PDB entry 3AZJ | X-ray diffraction, 2.89 A resolution | chains B and J of the 10 polymer chains in the assembly

Chain B:
Protein: Histone H4
Organism: Homo sapiens
UniProt: P62805 (H4_HUMAN); residues 0-102 here correspond to UniProt positions 1-103 (UniProt number = residue number + 1)
Sequence (106 residues; row label = number of the first residue in the row; numbers below 1 keep their minus sign (Gly-3 is residue -3)):
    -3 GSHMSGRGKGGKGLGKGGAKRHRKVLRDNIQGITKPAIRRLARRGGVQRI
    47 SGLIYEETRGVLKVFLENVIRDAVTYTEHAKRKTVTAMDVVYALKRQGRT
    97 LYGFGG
Disordered / not traced: -3 to 23
Construct notes: expression tag (-3 to -1); engineered mutation Gln44 (Lys45 in P62805)

Chain J:
Molecule: 146-nt DNA strand
Sequence (146 nucleotides; row label = number of the first residue in the row):
   147 ATCAATATCCACCTGCAGATTCTACCAAAAGTGTATTTGGAAACTGCTCC
   197 ATCAAAAGGCATGTTCAGCTGAATTCAGCTGAACATGCCTTTTGATGGAG
   247 CAGTTTCCAAATACACTTTTGGTAGAATCTGCAGGTGGATATTGAT
Disordered / not traced: 147
Metal / ion sites: Mn2+ site 1: DG185, DG186; Mn2+ site 2 near DG217 (its only coordinating residue here); Mn2+ site 3 near DG280 (its only coordinating residue here)

Interface between chain B and chain J:
Residue-residue contacts - 11 pairs, chain B then chain J:
  Arg35(B) - DA228(J)  salt bridge to the phosphate
  Arg45(B) - DG227(J)  hydrogen bond to the sugar
  Arg45(B) - DA228(J)  phosphate contact
  Ile46(B) - DG227(J)  sugar contact
  Ile46(B) - DA228(J)  hydrogen bond to the phosphate
  Ser47(B) - DG227(J)  hydrogen bond to the phosphate
  Gly48(B) - DG227(J)  hydrogen bond to the phosphate
  Arg78(B) - DA248(J)  phosphate contact
  Lys79(B) - DC247(J)  salt bridge to the phosphate
  Lys79(B) - DA248(J)  hydrogen bond to the phosphate
  Thr80(B) - DA248(J)  hydrogen bond to the phosphate
Interface residues without a listed pair, chain B (12 interface residues in all): Arg39, Gln44, Tyr51, Lys77
Interface residues without a listed pair, chain J (7 interface residues in all): DT226, DA229, DG249

In short:
12 residues of chain B face 7 of chain J across their interface; the contacts include 6 hydrogen bonds and 2
salt bridges. Polar pairs include Arg45(B)-DG227(J), Ile46(B)-DA228(J) and Ser47(B)-DG227(J). The Mn2+ site 1
is built by DG185(J) and DG186(J).
Chain B is Histone H4 (Homo sapiens) and chain J is a 146-nt DNA strand; the structure, Crystal Structure of
Human Nucleosome Core Particle Containing H4K44Q mutation, was determined by X-ray diffraction together with
3AYW, 3AZE, 3AZF, 3AZG, 3AZH, 3AZK and 3 further entries from the same study.
